Entry 5BZ2 (X-ray diffraction, 3.70 A resolution); this record covers chain A.

Chain A:
Protein: Na(+)/H(+) antiporter
Organism: Thermus thermophilus
UniProt: Q72IM4 (Q72IM4_THET2); numbering as in UniProt (aligned over 1-386)
Chain sequence (386 residues; each row starts with the number of its first residue):
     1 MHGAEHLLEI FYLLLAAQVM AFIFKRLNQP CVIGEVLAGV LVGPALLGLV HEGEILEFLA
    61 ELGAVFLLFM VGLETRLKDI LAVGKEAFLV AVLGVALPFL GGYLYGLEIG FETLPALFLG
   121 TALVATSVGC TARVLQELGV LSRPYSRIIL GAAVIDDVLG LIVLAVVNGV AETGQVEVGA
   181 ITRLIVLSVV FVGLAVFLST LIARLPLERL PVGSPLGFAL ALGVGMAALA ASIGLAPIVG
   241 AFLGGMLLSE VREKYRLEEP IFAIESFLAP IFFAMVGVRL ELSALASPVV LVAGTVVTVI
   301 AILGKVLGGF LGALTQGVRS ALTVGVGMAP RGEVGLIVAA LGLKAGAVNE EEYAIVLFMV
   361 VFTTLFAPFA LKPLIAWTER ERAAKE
Not modelled in the structure: 1-2
Construct notes: engineered mutation Cys31 (Val in Q72IM4), Cys130 (Ile in Q72IM4)
Disulfides: Cys31-Cys130

In short:
Chain A is Na(+)/H(+) antiporter (Thermus thermophilus); the structure, Crystal structure of the sodium proton
antiporter napa in inward-facing conformation, was determined by X-ray diffraction.
